6M6I - chains I and K of the 17 polymer chains in the assembly; structure by electron microscopy, 4.05 A resolution (low resolution: residue-level contacts below are approximate; hydrogen-bond / salt-bridge calls are withheld).

# Chain I
Name: Triplex capsid protein 2
From: Human herpesvirus 2
Reference sequence: G9I239 (G9I239_HHV2); residues 1-318 here = UniProt positions 1-318
Chain sequence (318 residues; each row starts with the number of its first residue):
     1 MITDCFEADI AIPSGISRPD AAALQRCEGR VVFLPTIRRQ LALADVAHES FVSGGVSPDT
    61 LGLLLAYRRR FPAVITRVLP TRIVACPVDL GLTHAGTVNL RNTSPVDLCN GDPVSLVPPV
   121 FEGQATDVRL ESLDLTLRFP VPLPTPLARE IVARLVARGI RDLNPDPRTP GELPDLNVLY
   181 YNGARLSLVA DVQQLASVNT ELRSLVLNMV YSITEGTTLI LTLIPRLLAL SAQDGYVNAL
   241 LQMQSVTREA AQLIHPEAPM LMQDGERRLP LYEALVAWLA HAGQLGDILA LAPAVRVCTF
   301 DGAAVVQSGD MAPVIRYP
Disordered / not traced: 1-4, 167-173, 231-234, 263-266
Disulfide bonds: Cys5-Cys86

# Chain K
Name: Triplex capsid protein 1
From: Human herpesvirus 2
Reference sequence: G9I260 (G9I260_HHV2); residue numbers follow UniProt; this construct covers 1-466
Chain sequence (466 residues; row label = number of the first residue in the row):
     1 MKTKPLPTAP MAWAESAVET TTSPRELAGH APLRRVLRPP IARRDGPVLL GDRAPRRTAS
    61 TMWLLGIDPA ESSPGTRATR DDTEQAVDKI LRGARRAGGL TVPGAPRYHL TRQVTLTDLC
   121 QPNAERAGAL LLALRHPTDL PHLARHRAPP GRQTERLAEA WGQLLEASAL GSGRAESGCA
   181 RAGLVSFNFL VAACAAAYDA RDAAEAVRAH ITTNYGGTRA GARLDRFSEC LRAMVHTHVF
   241 PHEVMRFFGG LVSWVTQDEL ASVTAVCSGP QEATHTGHPG RPRSAVTIPA CAFVDLDAEL
   301 CLGGPGAAFL YLVFTYRQCR DQELCCVYVV KSQLPPRGLE AALERLFGRL RITNTIHGAE
   361 DMTPPPPNRN VDFPLAVLAA SSQSPRCSAS QVTNPQFVDR LYRWQPDLRG RPTARTCTYA
   421 AFAELGVMPD DSPRCLHRTE RFGAVGVPVV ILEGVVWRPG GWRACA
Disordered / not traced: 1-105, 169-175, 216-219, 354-415, 442-444
Disulfide bonds: Cys194-Cys325

# How chain I and chain K interact
Inter-chain disulfides: Cys298(I)-Cys267(K)
Pairs across the interface (29):
  His94(I) - Pro106(K)
  His94(I) - Ser268(K)
  Ala95(I) - Pro106(K)
  Leu108(I) - His136(K)
  Cys109(I) - Phe248(K)
  Asn110(I) - Phe247(K)
  Asn110(I) - Phe248(K)
  Thr145(I) - Arg246(K)
  Val178(I) - His142(K)
  Leu179(I) - His142(K)
  Tyr180(I) - Asp139(K)
  Tyr180(I) - His142(K)
  Tyr181(I) - His136(K)
  Asn182(I) - His136(K)
  Asn182(I) - Thr138(K)
  Gln244(I) - Thr353(K)
  Arg296(I) - Arg246(K)
  Cys298(I) - His109(K)
  Cys298(I) - Thr111(K)
  Cys298(I) - Cys267(K)  disulfide
  Thr299(I) - Leu110(K)
  Thr299(I) - Thr111(K)
  Thr299(I) - Arg112(K)
  Phe300(I) - Leu110(K)
  Phe300(I) - Thr111(K)
  Phe300(I) - Arg112(K)
  Ile315(I) - His109(K)
  Ile315(I) - Ser268(K)
  Pro318(I) - Pro459(K)
Other interface residues (no listed pair), chain I (24 interface residues in all): Leu92, Thr93, Gly183, Asp301, Gly302, Ala304
Other interface residues (no listed pair), chain K (21 interface residues in all): Arg107, Gln113, Gly269, Pro270, Gly460

# Overview
Chain I and chain K form an interface of 24 and 21 residues respectively; the contacts include 1 disulfide
bond.
Here chain I is Triplex capsid protein 2 and chain K is Triplex capsid protein 1, both from Human herpesvirus
2. Entry 6M6I (Structure of HSV2 B-capsid portal vertex) was determined by electron microscopy together with
6M6G and 6M6H from the same study.
